Entry 6MHX (electron microscopy, 4.00 A resolution); this record covers chains C and D of the 4 polymer chains in the assembly.

# Chain C (and D)
Protein: Transient receptor potential cation channel subfamily V member 3
Source organism: Homo sapiens
Notes: engineered mutation(s): T96A; chain D of this document is another copy of the same molecule, construct and numbering; everything in this record applies to it too
Reference sequence: Q8NET8 (TRPV3_HUMAN); residue numbers follow UniProt; this construct covers 2-790
Amino-acid sequence (826 residues; numbered 0 to 825; the number before each row is that of its first residue; numbering starts at 0):
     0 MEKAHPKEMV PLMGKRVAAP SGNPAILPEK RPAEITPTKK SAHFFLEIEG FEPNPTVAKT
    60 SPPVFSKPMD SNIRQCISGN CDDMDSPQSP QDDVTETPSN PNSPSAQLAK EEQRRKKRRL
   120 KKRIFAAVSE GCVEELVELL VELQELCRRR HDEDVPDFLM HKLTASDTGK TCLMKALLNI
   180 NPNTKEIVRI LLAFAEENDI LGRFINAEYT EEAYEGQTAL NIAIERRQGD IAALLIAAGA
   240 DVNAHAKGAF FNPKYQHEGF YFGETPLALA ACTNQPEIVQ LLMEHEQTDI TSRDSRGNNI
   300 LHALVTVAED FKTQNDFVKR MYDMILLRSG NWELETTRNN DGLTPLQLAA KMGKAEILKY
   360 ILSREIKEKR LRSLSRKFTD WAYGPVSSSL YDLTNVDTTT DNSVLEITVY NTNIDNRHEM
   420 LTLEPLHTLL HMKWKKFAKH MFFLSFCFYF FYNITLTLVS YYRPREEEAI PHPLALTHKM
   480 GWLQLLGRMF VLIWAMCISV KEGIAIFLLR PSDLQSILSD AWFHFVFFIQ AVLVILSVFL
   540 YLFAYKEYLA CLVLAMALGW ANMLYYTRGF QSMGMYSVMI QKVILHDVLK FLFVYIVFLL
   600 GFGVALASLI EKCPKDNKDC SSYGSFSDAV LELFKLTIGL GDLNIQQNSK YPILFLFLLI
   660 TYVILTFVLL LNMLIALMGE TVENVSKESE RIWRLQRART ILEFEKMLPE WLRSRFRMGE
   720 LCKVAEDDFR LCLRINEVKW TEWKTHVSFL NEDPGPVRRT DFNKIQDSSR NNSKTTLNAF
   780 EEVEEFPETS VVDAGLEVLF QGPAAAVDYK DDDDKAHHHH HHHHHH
Disordered / not traced: 0-117, 150-153, 463-479, 509-517, 757-825
Sequence notes: expression tag (0-1, 791-825)
UniProt features mapped onto this chain:
  - binding site (Na(+)): Gly638
What the authors report for this chain:
  - mutagenesis - T96A: increased stability

# Interface between chain C and chain D
Residue-residue contacts (57; chain C residue first):
  Trp380(C) - Phe249(D)  hydrophobic
  Ala381(C) - Arg225(D)  hydrogen bond (backbone-side chain)
  Tyr382(C) - Gln216(D)  hydrogen bond
  Tyr382(C) - Asn220(D)
  Tyr382(C) - Glu224(D)
  Tyr382(C) - Phe249(D)  hydrophobic
  Pro384(C) - Phe259(D)  hydrophobic
  Val385(C) - Phe259(D)  hydrophobic
  Ser459(C) - Ser607(D)
  Lys545(C) - Tyr650(D)  hydrogen bond (backbone-side chain)
  Glu546(C) - Tyr650(D)  hydrogen bond (backbone-side chain)
  Leu548(C) - Leu608(D)  hydrophobic
  Ala549(C) - Leu653(D)  hydrophobic
  Val552(C) - Ala604(D)  hydrophobic
  Met555(C) - Val603(D)  hydrophobic
  Trp559(C) - Val596(D)  hydrophobic
  Ser571(C) - Lys589(D)  hydrogen bond (backbone-side chain)
  Met572(C) - Lys589(D)
  Tyr575(C) - Lys589(D)
  Tyr575(C) - Leu668(D)
  Tyr575(C) - Asn671(D)  hydrogen bond (backbone-side chain)
  Met578(C) - Asn671(D)
  Ile579(C) - Asn671(D)
  Val582(C) - Val667(D)  hydrophobic
  Ile583(C) - Val667(D)  hydrophobic
  Lys634(C) - Leu642(D)
  Leu639(C) - Leu635(D)  hydrophobic
  Leu639(C) - Gly638(D)
  Leu639(C) - Leu639(D)
  Leu639(C) - Gly640(D)
  Leu669(C) - Phe666(D)  hydrophobic
  Met672(C) - Leu670(D)  hydrophobic
  Leu673(C) - Leu670(D)  hydrophobic
  Leu673(C) - Leu673(D)  hydrophobic
  Leu676(C) - Leu670(D)  hydrophobic
  Leu676(C) - Ile674(D)  hydrophobic
  Met677(C) - Ile674(D)  hydrophobic
  Met677(C) - Met677(D)  hydrophobic
  Thr680(C) - Ile674(D)
  Trp739(C) - Phe259(D)  hydrophobic
  Trp739(C) - Val306(D)  hydrophobic
  Trp739(C) - Thr312(D)
  Trp739(C) - Gln313(D)
  Thr740(C) - Thr312(D)
  Trp742(C) - Arg226(D)
  Trp742(C) - Thr272(D)
  Thr744(C) - Arg225(D)
  Thr744(C) - Arg226(D)
  His745(C) - Arg225(D)
  Phe748(C) - Leu177(D)
  Phe748(C) - Asn178(D)
  Phe748(C) - Arg225(D)
  Glu751(C) - Phe124(D)
  Asp752(C) - Lys169(D)
  Asp752(C) - Tyr213(D)
  Pro753(C) - Tyr213(D)  hydrogen bond (backbone-side chain)
  Gly754(C) - Tyr213(D)  hydrogen bond (backbone-side chain)
Interface residues without a listed pair, chain C (44 interface residues in all): Val587, Leu630, Phe633, Ile637, Gly638, Val746
Interface residues without a listed pair, chain D (51 interface residues in all): Ile179, Glu257, Gly258, Phe261, Leu268, Cys271, Asn273, Phe590, Val593, Gly600, Leu655, Leu657, Ile659, Met672

# Summary
The interface between chain C and chain D involves 44 residues on one side and 51 on the other, with 8
hydrogen bonds. Polar pairs include Ala381(C)-Arg225(D), Tyr382(C)-Gln216(D) and Lys545(C)-Tyr650(D). Curated
annotation (UniProt) lists Na+-binding residue Gly638(C) on chain C. The paper reports that T96A of chain C
increases stability.
Chain C and chain D are both Transient receptor potential cation channel subfamily V member 3 (Homo sapiens);
the structure, Structure of human TRPV3 in the presence of 2-APB in C2 symmetry (2), was determined by
electron microscopy (same publication as 6MHO, 6MHS, 6MHV and 6MHW).
